6RGY - chains A and C; structure by X-ray diffraction, 2.20 A resolution.

Chain A:
Protein: Osmosensitive K+ channel histidine kinase KdpD
Organism: Thermotoga maritima (strain ATCC 43589 / MSB8 / DSM 3109 / JCM 10099)
Notes: EC 2.7.3.-
UniProtKB: R4NPW0 (R4NPW0_THEMA); residue numbers follow UniProt; this construct covers 232-489
Sequence (258 residues; row label = number of the first residue in the row):
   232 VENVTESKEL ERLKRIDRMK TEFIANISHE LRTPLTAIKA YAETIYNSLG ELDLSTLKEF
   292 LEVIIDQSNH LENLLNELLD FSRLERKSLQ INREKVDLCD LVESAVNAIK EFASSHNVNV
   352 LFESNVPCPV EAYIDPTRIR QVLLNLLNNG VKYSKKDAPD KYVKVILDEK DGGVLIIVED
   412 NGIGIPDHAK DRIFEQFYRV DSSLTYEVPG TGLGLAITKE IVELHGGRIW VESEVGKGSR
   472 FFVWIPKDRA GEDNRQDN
Unresolved in the structure: 232-242, 479-489
Disulfides: Cys330-Cys359
Ligand contacts: ADP (adenosine-5'-diphosphate): Asn376, Asn380, Gly381, Lys383, Tyr384, Asp411, Ile414, Gly415, Ile416, Ile424, Tyr429, Arg430, Val431, Gly441, Thr442, Gly443, Leu444, Gly445, Leu446, Ala447, Ser470, Phe472
What the authors report for this chain:
  - conformationally variable residues (side-chain flip): His260
  - contacts within the chain: Ala256-His260
  - binding site for sulfate ion: His260
  - post-translational modification sites: His260 (citing earlier work)
  - catalytic residues: His260

Chain C:
Protein: Response regulator
Organism: Thermotoga maritima (strain ATCC 43589 / MSB8 / DSM 3109 / JCM 10099)
UniProtKB: Q9WYT9 (Q9WYT9_THEMA); residue numbers follow UniProt; this construct covers 1-122
Sequence (122 residues; each row starts with the number of its first residue):
     1 MSKKVLLVDD SAVLRKIVSF NLKKEGYEVI EAENGQIALE KLSEFTPDLI VLDIMMPVMD
    61 GFTVLKKLQE KEEWKRIPVI VLTAKGGEED ESLALSLGAR KVMRKPFSPS QFIEEVKHLL
   121 NE
Unresolved in the structure: 1, 122
Modified / non-standard residues: Asp53 (aspartate beryllium trifluoride; BFD)
Ion coordination: Mg2+: Asp10, Asp53, Met55
What the authors report for this chain:
  - binding site for sulfate ion: Gly86, Asp90
  - post-translational modification sites: Asp53

Interface between chain A and chain C:
Contacting residue pairs (38; chain A residue first):
  Arg263(A) with Ala84(C); Lys105(C), hydrogen bond (side chain-backbone); Pro106(C)
  Thr267(A) with Lys105(C); Pro106(C); Phe107(C)
  Ala268(A) with Val13(C), hydrophobic
  Lys270(A) with Pro106(C); Phe107(C)
  Ala271(A) with Ile17(C); Phe107(C), hydrophobic; Pro109(C)
  Tyr272(A) with Val13(C), hydrogen bond (side chain-backbone); Lys16(C); Ile17(C), hydrophobic
  Glu274(A) with Ser108(C), hydrogen bond; Pro109(C); Ser110(C), hydrogen bond
  Thr275(A) with Ile17(C); Phe20(C); Asn21(C), hydrogen bond; Pro109(C)
  Asn278(A) with Lys24(C), hydrogen bond (backbone-side chain)
  Ser279(A) with Phe20(C); Lys24(C), hydrogen bond
  Glu282(A) with Phe20(C); Lys24(C)
  Leu283(A) with Phe20(C), hydrophobic
  Glu290(A) with Lys16(C), salt bridge
  Phe291(A) with Ile17(C), hydrophobic; Phe20(C), hydrophobic
  Gln298(A) with Val13(C)
  Lys387(A) with Pro57(C)
  Tyr437(A) with Ile54(C); Met55(C); Lys85(C)
  Glu438(A) with Met55(C); Pro57(C)
Other interface residues (no listed pair), chain A (21 interface residues in all): Leu266, Thr287, Val294
Other interface residues (no listed pair), chain C (21 interface residues in all): Asp10, Leu14, Met56, Asp60

In short:
Chain A and chain C each contribute 21 residues to their interface, with 7 hydrogen bonds and 1 salt bridge.
Polar contacts include Glu290(A)-Lys16(C), Arg263(A)-Lys105(C) and Tyr272(A)-Val13(C). Ligands of chain A:
ADP. From the paper: the catalytic residue His260(A); a binding site for sulfate ion at His260(A) and Gly86(C)
among others.
Chain A is Osmosensitive K+ channel histidine kinase KdpD and chain C is Response regulator, both from
Thermotoga maritima (strain ATCC 43589 / MSB8 / DSM 3109 / JCM 10099); the structure, Revisiting pH-gated
conformational switch. Complex HK853-RR468 pH 7.5, was determined by X-ray diffraction (same publication as
6RFV, 6RGZ, 6RH0, 6RH1, 6RH2, 6RH7 and 6RH8).
